PDB entry 5L8K | X-ray diffraction, 1.79 A resolution | chains A and B

# Chain A
Molecule: Aurora kinase A
Organism: Homo sapiens
Notes: EC 2.7.11.1
UniProtKB: O14965 (AURKA_HUMAN); residues 122-403 here = UniProt positions 122-403
Sequence (285 residues; row label = number of the first residue in the row):
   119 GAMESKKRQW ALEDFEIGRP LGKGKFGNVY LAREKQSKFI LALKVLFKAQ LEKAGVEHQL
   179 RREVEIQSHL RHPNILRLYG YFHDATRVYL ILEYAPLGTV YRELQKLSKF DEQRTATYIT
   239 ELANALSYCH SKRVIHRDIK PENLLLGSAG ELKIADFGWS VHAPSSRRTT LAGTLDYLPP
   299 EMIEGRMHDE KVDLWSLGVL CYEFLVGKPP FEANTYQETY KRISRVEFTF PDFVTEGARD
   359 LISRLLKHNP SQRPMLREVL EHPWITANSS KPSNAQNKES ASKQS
Disordered / not traced: 119-125, 393-403
Modified positions: Thr288 (phosphothreonine; TPO)
Sequence notes: expression tag (119-121); engineered mutation Ala290 (Cys in O14965), Ala393 (Cys in O14965)
Small-molecule neighbours: ADP (adenosine-5'-diphosphate): Leu139, Gly140, Lys141, Gly142, Lys143, Val147, Ala160, Lys162, Leu194, Leu210, Glu211, Tyr212, Ala213, Thr217, Leu263
Curated features (UniProtKB/Swiss-Prot):
  - region: His280 to Leu289, Gly291 to Leu293 (Activation segment)
  - active site: Asp256 (Proton acceptor)
  - binding site (ATP): Lys143, Lys162, Glu211 to Ala213, Glu260, Asn261, Asp274
  - modified residue: Thr287 (Phosphothreonine), Thr288 (Phosphothreonine), Ser342 (Phosphoserine)
  - cross-link: Lys258 (Glycyl lysine isopeptide (Lys-Gly) (interchain with G-Cter in SUMO2))
  - natural variant: Ser155 (S155R: In a colorectal adenocarcinoma sample), Val174 (V174M: In a metastatic melanoma sample)
  - mutagenesis: Lys162 (K162R: Loss of kinase activity), Phe165 (F165A: Decreases the interaction with phosphatase type 1 isoforms), Gly198 (G198N: Reduces interaction with TPX2. Reduces kinase activity tenfold. Promotes interaction with the AURKB binding partners INCENP and BIRC5 that are normally not bound by AURKA), Arg205 (R205A: Reduces ubiquitination and proteasomal degradation), Asp274 (D274N: Abolishes cilia disassembly and kinase activity), Thr287 (T287A: No direct effect on catalytic activity; T287E: Enhances interaction with TPX2), Thr288 (T288A: Reduces cilia disassembly and kinase activity; T288D: Mimics phosphorylation state and increases kinase activity), Tyr334 (Y334A: Reduces binding to MYCN), Gln335 (Q335A: Reduces binding to MYCN), Phe346 (F346A: Decreases the interaction with phosphatase type 1 isoforms)
From the paper describing this entry:
  - contacts within the chain: His254-Asp274

# Chain B
Molecule: New antigen receptor variable domain
Organism: Orectolobus maculatus
UniProtKB: Q8JJ25 (Q8JJ25_9CHON); aligned to UniProt positions 1-103 over residues 2-104 (the alignment contains insertions or deletions, so no single offset holds)
Sequence (117 residues; numbered 1 to 117; the number before each row is that of its first residue):
     1 MARVDQTPRI ATKETGESLT INCVLRDTAC ALDSTNWYRT KLGSTKEQTI SIGGRYSETV
    61 DEGSNSASLT IRDLRVEDSG TYKCKAIDSC WLSREGAGTV LTVKGGAAAL EHHHHHH
Disordered / not traced: 106-117
Cystine bridges: Cys23-Cys84, Cys30-Cys90
Sequence notes: initiating methionine (1); conflict Ile87 (Tyr86 in Q8JJ25), Asp88 (Arg87 in Q8JJ25), Trp91 (Val95 in Q8JJ25), Leu92 (Gly96 in Q8JJ25), Ser93 (Tyr97 in Q8JJ25), Arg94 (Lys98 in Q8JJ25); engineered mutation Ser89 (Arg88 in Q8JJ25); expression tag (105-117)
From the paper describing this entry:
  - mutagenesis - Q48E, T49Q, S51D, S51N, S93K, S93R: unchanged binding to Aurora kinase A (chain A)
  - mutagenesis - W91A: unchanged stability

# How chain A and chain B interact
Residue-residue contacts (36; chain A residue first):
  Arg126(A) - Leu92(B)
  Glu175(A) - Trp91(B)  hydrogen bond
  His176(A) - Asp33(B)  salt bridge
  Arg179(A) - Asp33(B)  salt bridge
  Arg179(A) - Ser34(B)
  Arg179(A) - Ile87(B)  hydrogen bond (side chain-backbone)
  Arg179(A) - Asp88(B)  hydrogen bond (side chain-backbone)
  Arg179(A) - Ser89(B)
  Arg179(A) - Trp91(B)
  Arg180(A) - Asn36(B)  hydrogen bond (backbone-side chain)
  Val182(A) - Ile87(B)  hydrophobic
  Glu183(A) - Asn36(B)  hydrogen bond
  Glu183(A) - Tyr38(B)  hydrogen bond
  Glu183(A) - Lys85(B)
  Glu183(A) - Ile87(B)
  Ile184(A) - Asn36(B)
  Ile184(A) - Tyr38(B)
  His187(A) - Tyr38(B)  hydrogen bond
  His187(A) - Glu47(B)  salt bridge
  His187(A) - Lys85(B)
  Tyr199(A) - Ile87(B)
  Tyr199(A) - Trp91(B)
  Tyr199(A) - Ser93(B)
  His201(A) - Cys90(B)  hydrogen bond (side chain-backbone)
  His201(A) - Leu92(B)
  Val206(A) - Trp91(B)
  Ser249(A) - Gln48(B)  hydrogen bond (backbone-side chain)
  Lys250(A) - Glu47(B)  hydrogen bond (side chain-backbone)
  Lys250(A) - Gln48(B)
  Lys250(A) - Thr49(B)  hydrogen bond (backbone-backbone)
  Arg251(A) - Thr49(B)
  Val252(A) - Thr49(B)
  Val279(A) - Ile52(B)
  His280(A) - Ile52(B)
  Ala281(A) - Ser51(B)  hydrogen bond (backbone-side chain)
  Ala281(A) - Ile52(B)
Other interface residues (no listed pair), chain A (23 interface residues in all): Leu169, Leu178, Leu208, Pro282
Other interface residues (no listed pair), chain B (18 interface residues in all): Ala86
Interface features reported in the paper:
  - residue pairs: Asp33(B)-Arg179(A) (salt bridge), Tyr38(B)-Glu183(A) (hydrogen bond), Trp91(B)-Glu175(A) (hydrogen bond)
  - interface residues, chain B: Ile87(B)
  - hot spots on chain B (mutagenesis) - W91A: abolished binding to Aurora kinase A (chain A)

# Summary
Chain A and chain B form an interface of 23 and 18 residues respectively; the contacts include 12 hydrogen
bonds and 3 salt bridges. Among the polar pairs are His176(A)-Asp33(B), Arg179(A)-Asp33(B) and
His187(A)-Glu47(B). The authors report a salt bridge between Asp33(B) and Arg179(A); hydrogen bonds between
Tyr38(B) and Glu183(A) and Trp91(B) and Glu175(A). The paper reports that W91A of chain B abolishes binding to
Aurora kinase A (chain A); the interface residue Ile87(B); 7 substitutions were tested in all.
Here chain A is Aurora kinase A (Homo sapiens) and chain B is New antigen receptor variable domain
(Orectolobus maculatus). Entry 5L8K (Aurora-A kinase domain in complex with vNAR-D01 (crystal form 2)) was
determined by X-ray diffraction together with 5L8J and 5L8L from the same study.
